Entry 8YH0 (electron microscopy, 2.86 A resolution); this record covers chains A and S of the 5 polymer chains in the assembly.

Chain A:
Name: Guanine nucleotide-binding protein G(I)/G(S)/G(O) subunit gamma-2, Guanine nucleotide-binding protein G(i) subunit alpha-1
Organism: Homo sapiens
UniProtKB: chimeric construct of P59768, P63096: residues -78 to -8 from P59768 (GBG2_HUMAN) positions 1-71 (UniProt number = residue number + 79); residues 3-354 from P63096 positions 3-354 (same numbers)
Sequence (433 residues; row label = number of the first residue in the row; numbers below 1 keep their minus sign (Met-78 is residue -78)):
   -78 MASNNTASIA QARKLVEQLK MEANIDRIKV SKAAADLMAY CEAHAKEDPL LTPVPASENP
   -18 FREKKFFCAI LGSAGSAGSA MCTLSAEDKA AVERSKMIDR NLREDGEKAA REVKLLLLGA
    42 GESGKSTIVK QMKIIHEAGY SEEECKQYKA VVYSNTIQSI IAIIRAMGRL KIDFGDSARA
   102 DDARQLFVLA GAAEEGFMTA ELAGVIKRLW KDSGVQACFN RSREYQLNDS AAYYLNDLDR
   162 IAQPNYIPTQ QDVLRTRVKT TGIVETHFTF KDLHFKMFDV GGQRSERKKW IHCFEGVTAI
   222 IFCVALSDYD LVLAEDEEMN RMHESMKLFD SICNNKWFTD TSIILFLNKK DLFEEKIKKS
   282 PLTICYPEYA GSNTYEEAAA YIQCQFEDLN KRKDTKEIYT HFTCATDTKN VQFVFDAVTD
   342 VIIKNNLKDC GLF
Unresolved in the structure: -78 to 3, 55-182, 229-240
Differences from the reference sequence: linker (-7 to 2)
Swiss-Prot annotation at these positions:
  - modified residue: Ala-77 (N-acetylalanine), Cys-11 (Cysteine methyl ester), Arg178 (ADP-ribosylarginine), Gln204 (Deamidated glutamine), Cys351 (ADP-ribosylcysteine)
  - lipidation: Cys-11 (S-geranylgeranyl cysteine), Cys3 (S-palmitoyl cysteine)
  - region: Lys35 to Thr48 (G1 motif), Asp173 to Thr181 (G2 motif), Phe196 to Arg205 (G3 motif), Ile265 to Asp272 (G4 motif), Thr324 to Thr329 (G5 motif)
  - binding site (GTP): Glu43 to Thr48, Ser151, Leu175 to Thr181, Asp200 to Gln204, Asn269 to Asp272, Ala326
  - binding site (Mg(2+)): Ser47, Thr181

Chain S:
Name: scfv16
Organism: Mus musculus
Notes: antibody fragment or engineered binder
Sequence (260 residues; each row starts with the number of its first residue; note: 2 numbers in that range are skipped by the numbering (no residue carries them; nothing is unmodelled there); a row labelled like 121A-121N holds insertion residues (121A, then the next letters in order)):
     1 DVQLVESGGG LVQPGGSRKL SCSASGFAFS SFGMHWVRQA PEKGLEWVAY ISSGSGTIYY
    61 ADTVKGRFTI SRDDPKNTLF LQMTSLRSED TAMYYCVRSI YYYGSSPFDF WGQGTTLTVS
   121 S
121A-121N GGGGSGGGGSGGGG
   124 SDIVMTQATS SVPVTPGESV SISCRSSKSL LHSNGNTYLY WFLQRPGQSP QLLIYRMSNL
   184 ASGVPDRFSG SGSGTAFTLT ISRLEAEDVG VYYCMQHLEY PLTFGAGTKL ELKAAAASSE
   244 DLYFQ
Unresolved in the structure: 1, 121A-121N, 236-248
Disulfide bonds: Cys22-Cys96, Cys147-Cys217

Chain A / chain S interface:
Contacting residue pairs (23):
  Ser6(A) - His155(S)
  Ser6(A) - Asn157(S)  hydrogen bond
  Ser6(A) - Tyr161(S)  hydrogen bond
  Ala7(A) - His220(S)
  Ala7(A) - Leu221(S)
  Ala7(A) - Tyr223(S)  hydrophobic
  Glu8(A) - Tyr101(S)
  Glu8(A) - Pro107(S)
  Glu8(A) - Tyr161(S)
  Glu8(A) - Tyr163(S)  hydrogen bond
  Glu8(A) - Arg179(S)  salt bridge
  Glu8(A) - His220(S)  salt bridge
  Asp9(A) - Asn157(S)  hydrogen bond
  Asp9(A) - Tyr161(S)
  Ala11(A) - Tyr101(S)  hydrophobic
  Ala12(A) - Tyr101(S)
  Glu14(A) - Ser52(S)  hydrogen bond
  Glu14(A) - Thr57(S)  hydrogen bond
  Arg15(A) - Ile100(S)
  Arg15(A) - Tyr101(S)
  Arg15(A) - Tyr102(S)
  Met18(A) - Ser53(S)
  Met18(A) - Gly54(S)
Also at the interface, not in a pair above, chain A (11 interface residues in all): Thr4, Leu5
Also at the interface, not in a pair above, chain S (21 interface residues in all): Ser31, Tyr50, Gly56, Ser156, Glu222

In short:
Chain A and chain S form an interface of 11 and 21 residues respectively, with 6 hydrogen bonds and 2 salt
bridges. Polar pairs include Glu8(A)-Arg179(S), Glu8(A)-His220(S) and Ser6(A)-Asn157(S). UniProt lists 24
GTP-binding residues and Mg2+-binding residues Ser47(A) and Thr181(A) on chain A.
Chain A is Guanine nucleotide-binding protein G(I)/G(S)/G(O) subunit gamma-2, Guanine nucleotide-binding
protein G(i) subunit alpha-1 (Homo sapiens) and chain S is scfv16 (Mus musculus); the structure, A3R-Gi
complex bound to NECA, was determined by electron microscopy, deposited together with 8YH2, 8YH3, 8YH5 and
8YH6.
